Entry 5EOU (X-ray diffraction, 2.40 A resolution); this record covers chain A.

Chain A:
Name: Type 4 fimbrial biogenesis protein PilM, Type 4 fimbrial biogenesis protein PilN
Source organism: Pseudomonas aeruginosa (strain ATCC 15692 / PAO1 / 1C / PRS 101 / LMG 12228)
Reference sequence: chimeric construct of G3XD28, G3XD30: residues 1-354 from G3XD28 (G3XD28_PSEAE) positions 1-354 (same numbers); residues 358-369 from G3XD30 positions 1-12 (UniProt number = residue number - 357)
Sequence (372 residues; numbered -2 to 369; the number before each row is that of its first residue; numbers below 1 keep their minus sign (Gly-2 is residue -2)):
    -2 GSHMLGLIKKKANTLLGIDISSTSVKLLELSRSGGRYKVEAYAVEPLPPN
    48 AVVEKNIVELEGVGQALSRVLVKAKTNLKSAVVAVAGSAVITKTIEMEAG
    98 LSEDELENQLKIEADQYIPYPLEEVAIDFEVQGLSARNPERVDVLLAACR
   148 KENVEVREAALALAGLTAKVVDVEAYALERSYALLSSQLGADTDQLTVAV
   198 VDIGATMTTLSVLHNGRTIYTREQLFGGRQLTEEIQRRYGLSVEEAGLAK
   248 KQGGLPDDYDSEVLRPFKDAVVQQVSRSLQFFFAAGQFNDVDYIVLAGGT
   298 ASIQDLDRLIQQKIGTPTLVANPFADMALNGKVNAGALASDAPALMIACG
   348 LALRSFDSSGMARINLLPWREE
Not modelled in the structure: -2 to 8, 100-115, 129-131, 187, 242-243, 355-358, 368-369
Differences from the reference sequence: expression tag (-2 to 0); linker (355-357)
Ion coordination: Na+ near Tyr39 (its only coordinating residue here)
UniProt features mapped onto this chain:
  - binding site (ATP): Ser18 to Lys23, Ala202, Thr203, Lys247, Gly296
  - binding site (Mg(2+)): Asp112, Ile115
Reported in the primary citation:
  - binding site for the ligand ATP: Ser19, Lys52
  - conformationally variable residues (loop rearrangement): Lys52, Ala83 to Ser85

Overview:
UniProt lists 10 ATP-binding residues and Mg2+-binding residues Asp112 and Ile115. From the paper: a binding
site for the ligand ATP at Ser19 and Lys52; conformational variability at Lys52 and Ala83.
Chain A is Type 4 fimbrial biogenesis protein PilM, Type 4 fimbrial biogenesis protein PilN (Pseudomonas
aeruginosa (strain ATCC 15692 / PAO1 / 1C / PRS 101 / LMG 12228)); the structure, Pseudomonas aeruginosa
PilM:PilN1-12 bound to ATP, was determined by X-ray diffraction together with 5EOX, 5EOY and 5EQ6 from the
same study.
